2BTZ - chain A; structure by X-ray diffraction, 2.20 A resolution.

== Chain A ==
Name: Pyruvate dehydrogenase kinase isoenzyme 2
Source organism: Homo sapiens
Notes: EC 2.7.1.99
UniProtKB: Q15119 (PDK2_HUMAN); residues 8-399 here correspond to UniProt positions 16-407 (UniProt number = residue number + 8)
Amino-acid sequence (394 residues; row label = number of the first residue in the row):
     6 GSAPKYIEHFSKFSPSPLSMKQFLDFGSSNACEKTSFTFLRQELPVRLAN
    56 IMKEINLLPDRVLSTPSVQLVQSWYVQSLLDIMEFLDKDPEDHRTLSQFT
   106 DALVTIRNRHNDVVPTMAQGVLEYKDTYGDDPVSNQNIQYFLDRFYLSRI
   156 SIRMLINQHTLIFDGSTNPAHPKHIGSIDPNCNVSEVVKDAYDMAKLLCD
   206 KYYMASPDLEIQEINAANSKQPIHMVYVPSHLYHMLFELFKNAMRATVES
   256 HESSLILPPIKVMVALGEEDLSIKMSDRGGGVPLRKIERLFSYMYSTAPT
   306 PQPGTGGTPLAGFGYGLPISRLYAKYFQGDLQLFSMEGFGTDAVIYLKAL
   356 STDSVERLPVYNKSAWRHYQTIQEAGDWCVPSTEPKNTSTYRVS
Disordered / not traced: 170-177, 305-318, 386-399
UniProt features mapped onto this chain:
  - binding site (ATP): E243 to R250, D282, S301, T302, G317 to L322
  - modified residue: Y207 (Phosphotyrosine), Y208 (Phosphotyrosine), K368 (N6-succinyllysine)

== Overview ==
UniProt lists 17 ATP-binding residues.
Chain A is Pyruvate dehydrogenase kinase isoenzyme 2 (Homo sapiens); the structure, crystal structures of
human pyruvate dehydrogenase kinase 2 containing physiological and synthetic ligands, was determined by X-ray
diffraction together with 2BU2, 2BU5, 2BU6, 2BU7 and 2BU8 from the same study.
